PDB entry 4EJF | X-ray diffraction, 2.65 A resolution | chains C and E of the 8 polymer chains in the assembly

Chain C:
Molecule: Caspase-6
From: Homo sapiens
Notes: EC 3.4.22.59
UniProt: P55212 (CASP6_HUMAN); numbering as in UniProt (aligned over 24-293)
Amino-acid sequence (279 residues; each row starts with the number of its first residue):
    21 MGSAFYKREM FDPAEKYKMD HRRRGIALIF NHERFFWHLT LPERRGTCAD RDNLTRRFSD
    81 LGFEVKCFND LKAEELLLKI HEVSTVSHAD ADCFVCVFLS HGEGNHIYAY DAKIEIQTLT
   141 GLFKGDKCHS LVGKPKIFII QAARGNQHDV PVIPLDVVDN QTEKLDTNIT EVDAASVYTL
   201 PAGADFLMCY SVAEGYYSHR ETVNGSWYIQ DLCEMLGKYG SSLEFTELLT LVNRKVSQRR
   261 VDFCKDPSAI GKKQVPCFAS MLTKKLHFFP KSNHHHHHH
Disordered / not traced: 21-29, 167-186, 293-299
Construct notes: expression tag (21-23, 294-299); engineered mutation A163 (Cys in P55212)

Chain E:
Molecule: phage-derived peptide 419
Amino-acid sequence (18 residues; row label = number of the first residue in the row):
    33 TEKEKGRLHC VEWTILER
Disordered / not traced: 33-38

How chain C and chain E interact:
Contacting residue pairs (4):
  F56(C) - L48(E)  hydrophobic
  W57(C) - R50(E)
  H58(C) - L48(E)
  E94(C) - L40(E)
Other interface residues (no listed pair), chain C (5 interface residues in all): L98
Other interface residues (no listed pair), chain E (5 interface residues in all): T46, E49

In short:
The chain C/chain E interface involves 5 residues from each chain.
Chain C is Caspase-6 (Homo sapiens) and chain E is phage-derived peptide 419; the structure, Allosteric
peptides that bind to a caspase zymogen and mediate caspase tetramerization, was determined by X-ray
diffraction.
